1TET - chains L and P of the 3 polymer chains in the assembly; structure by X-ray diffraction, 2.30 A resolution.

# Chain L
Protein: IGG1 TE33 fab (light chain)
From: Mus musculus
Notes: antibody fragment or engineered binder
Amino-acid sequence (216 residues; row label = number of the first residue in the row; a row labelled like 31A-31E holds insertion residues (31A, then the next letters in order)):
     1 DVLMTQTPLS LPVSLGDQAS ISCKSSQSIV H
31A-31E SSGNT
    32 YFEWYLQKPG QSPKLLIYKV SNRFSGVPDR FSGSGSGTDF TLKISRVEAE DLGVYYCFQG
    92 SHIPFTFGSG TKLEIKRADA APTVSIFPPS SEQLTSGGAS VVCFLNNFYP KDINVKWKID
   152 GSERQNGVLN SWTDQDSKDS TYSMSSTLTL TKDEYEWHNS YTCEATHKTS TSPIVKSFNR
Sequence notes: conflict Lys24 (Arg in PC4203), Ser31A (Thr32 in PC4203), Ser31B (Asn33 in PC4203), Phe33 (Leu38 in PC4203), Ile94 (Val99 in PC4203), Phe96 (Arg101 in PC4203), Ser100 (Gly105 in PC4203), Trp188 (Arg193 in PC4203)
Disulfides: Cys23-Cys88, Cys134-Cys194

# Chain P
Protein: Cholera toxin peptide 3 (CTP3)
Reference sequence: P32890 (ELBP_ECOLI); residues 1-15 here correspond to UniProt positions 71-85 (UniProt number = residue number + 70)
Amino-acid sequence (15 residues; numbered 1 to 15; the number before each row is that of its first residue):
     1 VEVPGSQHID SQKKA
Disordered / not traced: 1-2, 15

# Chain L / chain P interface
Contacting residue pairs (14):
  His31(L) - Pro4(P)
  Ser31B(L) - Gln12(P)
  Ser31B(L) - Lys13(P)  hydrogen bond (backbone-backbone)
  Gly31C(L) - Lys13(P)
  Asn31D(L) - Asp10(P)  hydrogen bond
  Asn31D(L) - Ser11(P)  hydrogen bond (side chain-backbone)
  Tyr32(L) - Val3(P)
  Tyr32(L) - Pro4(P)
  Tyr32(L) - Asp10(P)  hydrogen bond
  Lys50(L) - Asp10(P)  salt bridge
  Gly91(L) - Pro4(P)
  Ser92(L) - Pro4(P)
  Phe96(L) - Pro4(P)
  Phe96(L) - Gly5(P)
Interface residues without a listed pair, chain L (10 interface residues in all): Ile94

# Summary
Chain L and chain P form an interface of 10 and 7 residues respectively; the contacts include 4 hydrogen bonds
and 1 salt bridge. Among the polar pairs are Lys50(L)-Asp10(P), Asn31D(L)-Asp10(P) and Asn31D(L)-Ser11(P).
Chain L is IGG1 TE33 fab (light chain) (Mus musculus) and chain P is Cholera toxin peptide 3 (CTP3); the
structure, Crystal structure of an anticholera toxin peptide complex at 2.3 angstroms, was determined by X-ray
diffraction.
